6EZO - chains A and G of the 10 polymer chains in the assembly; structure by electron microscopy, 4.10 A resolution (low resolution: residue-level contacts below are approximate; hydrogen-bond / salt-bridge calls are withheld).

== Chain A ==
Name: Translation initiation factor eIF-2B subunit alpha
Source organism: Homo sapiens
UniProt: Q14232 (EI2BA_HUMAN); residues 1-305 here = UniProt positions 1-305
Sequence (305 residues; row label = number of the first residue in the row):
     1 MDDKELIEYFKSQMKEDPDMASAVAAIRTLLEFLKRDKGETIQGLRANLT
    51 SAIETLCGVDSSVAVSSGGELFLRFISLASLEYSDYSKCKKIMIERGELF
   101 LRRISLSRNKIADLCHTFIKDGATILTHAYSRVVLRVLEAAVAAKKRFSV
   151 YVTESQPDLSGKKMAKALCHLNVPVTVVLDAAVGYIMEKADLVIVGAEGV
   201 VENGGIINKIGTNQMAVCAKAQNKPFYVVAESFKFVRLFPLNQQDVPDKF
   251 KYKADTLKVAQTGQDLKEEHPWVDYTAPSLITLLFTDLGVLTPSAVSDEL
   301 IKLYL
Disordered / not traced: 1-5, 59-60, 251-268

== Chain G ==
Name: Translation initiation factor eIF-2B subunit delta
Source organism: Homo sapiens
UniProt: Q9UI10 (EI2BD_HUMAN); residue numbers follow UniProt; this construct covers 1-523
Sequence (523 residues; row label = number of the first residue in the row):
     1 MAAVAVAVREDSGSGMKAELPPGPGAVGREMTKEEKLQLRKEKKQQKKKR
    51 KEEKGAEPETGSAVSAAQCQVGPTRELPESGIQLGTPREKVPAGRSKAEL
   101 RAERRAKQEAERALKQARKGEQGGPPPKASPSTAGETPSGVKRLPEYPQV
   151 DDLLLRRLVKKPERQQVPTRKDYGSKVSLFSHLPQYSRQNSLTQFMSIPS
   201 SVIHPAMVRLGLQYSQGLVSGSNARCIALLRALQQVIQDYTTPPNEELSR
   251 DLVNKLKPYMSFLTQCRPLSASMHNAIKFLNKEITSVGSSKREEEAKSEL
   301 RAAIDRYVQEKIVLAAQAISRFAYQKISNGDVILVYGCSSLVSRILQEAW
   351 TEGRRFRVVVVDSRPWLEGRHTLRSLVHAGVPASYLLIPAASYVLPEVSK
   401 VLLGAHALLANGSVMSRVGTAQLALVARAHNVPVLVCCETYKFCERVQTD
   451 AFVSNELDDPDDLQCKRGEHVALANWQNHASLRLLNLVYDVTPPELVDLV
   501 ITELGMIPCSSVPVVLRVKSSDQ
Disordered / not traced: 1-165, 521-523
UniProt features mapped onto this chain:
  - region: Arg170 to Leu179 (May bind the chemical integrated stress response (ISR) inhibitor ISRIB)
  - modified residue: Ala2 (N-acetylalanine), Ser12 (Phosphoserine), Thr86 (Phosphothreonine), Ser130 (Phosphoserine)
  - natural variant: Arg209 (R209Q: In VWM4), Ala228 (A228V: In VWM4), Leu269 (L269R: In VWM4), Arg357 (R357Q: In VWM4), Arg374 (R374C: In VWM4), Cys465 (C465R: In VWM4), Tyr489 (Y489H: In VWM4)
Residues lining bound ligands: ISRIB (C7B; 2-(4-chloranylphenoxy)-N-[4-[2-(4-chloranylphenoxy)ethanoylamino]cyclohexyl]ethanamide): Ser178, Leu179, Phe452
Reported in the primary citation:
  - binding site for ISRIB: Leu179, Phe452

== Interface between chain A and chain G ==
Pairs across the interface (4; chain A residue first):
  Phe239(A) - Leu499(G)
  Phe239(A) - Met506(G)
  Leu241(A) - Lys326(G)
  Leu241(A) - Pro433(G)
Interface residues without a listed pair, chain A (6 interface residues in all): Asn203, Ser294, Ser297, Ile301
Interface residues without a listed pair, chain G (8 interface residues in all): Leu504, Pro508, Ser510, Ser511

== Overview ==
The interface between chain A and chain G involves 6 residues on one side and 8 on the other. Ligands of chain
G: ISRIB. The paper reports a binding site for ISRIB at Leu179(G) and Phe452(G).
Chain A is Translation initiation factor eIF-2B subunit alpha and chain G is Translation initiation factor
eIF-2B subunit delta, both from Homo sapiens; the structure, Eukaryotic initiation factor EIF2B in complex
with ISRIB, was determined by electron microscopy.
